Entry 8SB3 (electron microscopy, 4.10 A resolution (low resolution: residue-level contacts below are approximate; hydrogen-bond / salt-bridge calls are withheld)); this record covers chains H and I of the 12 polymer chains in the assembly.

[Chain H]
Name: DH270.2 Variable Heavy chain
Source organism: Homo sapiens
Amino-acid sequence (127 residues; each row starts with the number of its first residue):
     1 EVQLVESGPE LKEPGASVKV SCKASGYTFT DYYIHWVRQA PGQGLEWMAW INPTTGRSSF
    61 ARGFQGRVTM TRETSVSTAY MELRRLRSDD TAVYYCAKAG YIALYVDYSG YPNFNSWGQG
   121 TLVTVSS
Disordered / not traced: 127
Disulfides: C22-C96

[Chain I]
Name: DH270.2 Variable light chain
Source organism: Homo sapiens
Amino-acid sequence (110 residues; numbered 1 to 110; the number before each row is that of its first residue):
     1 QSALTQPASV SGSPGQSITI SCTGTSYDVG SYNLVSWYQQ HPGKAPKLII YEVSQWPSGV
    61 SKRFSGSKSG NTASLTISGL QAEDEAHYYC CSYAGSSTVI FGGGTSLTVL
Disulfides: C22-C90

[How chain H and chain I interact]
Pairs across the interface - 29 pairs, chain H then chain I:
  V37(H) with F101(I)
  Q43(H) with Y89(I)
  G44(H) with Y89(I)
  L45(H) with Y89(I); F101(I)
  E46(H) with F101(I)
  W47(H) with S97(I); T98(I); V99(I); F101(I)
  W50(H) with S97(I); V99(I)
  S59(H) with S97(I)
  Y95(H) with A45(I)
  G110(H) with Y93(I); V99(I)
  Y111(H) with L34(I)
  P112(H) with Y38(I); V99(I)
  N113(H) with Y38(I); L48(I); Y51(I)
  F114(H) with Y38(I); L48(I)
  N115(H) with K47(I)
  W117(H) with Y38(I); A45(I); P46(I)
  G118(H) with A45(I)
Also at the interface, not in a pair above, chain H (19 interface residues in all): Q39, S109
Also at the interface, not in a pair above, chain I (18 interface residues in all): S36, Q40, K44, C91, S92

[Overview]
19 residues of chain H and 18 residues of chain I are in contact.
Here chain H is DH270.2 Variable Heavy chain and chain I is DH270.2 Variable light chain, both from Homo
sapiens. Entry 8SB3 (CryoEM structure of DH270.2-CH848.10.17) was determined by electron microscopy together
with 8SAL, 8SAN, 8SAQ, 8SAR, 8SAS, 8SAT and 9 further entries from the same study.
